PDB entry 9OP8 | electron microscopy, 3.80 A resolution | chains h and i of the 12 polymer chains in the assembly

Chain h (and i):
Protein: Capsid portal protein
Organism: Human alphaherpesvirus 1 strain KOS
Notes: chain i of this document is another copy of the same molecule, construct and numbering; everything in this record applies to it too
UniProtKB: H9E912 (H9E912_HHV1); the author numbering skips numbers that UniProt does not, so the offset changes along the chain: 0-27 = UniProt 1-28; 29-676 = UniProt 29-676
Sequence (676 residues; each row starts with the number of its first residue; note: 1 number in that range is skipped by the numbering (no residue carries it; nothing is unmodelled there); numbering starts at 0):
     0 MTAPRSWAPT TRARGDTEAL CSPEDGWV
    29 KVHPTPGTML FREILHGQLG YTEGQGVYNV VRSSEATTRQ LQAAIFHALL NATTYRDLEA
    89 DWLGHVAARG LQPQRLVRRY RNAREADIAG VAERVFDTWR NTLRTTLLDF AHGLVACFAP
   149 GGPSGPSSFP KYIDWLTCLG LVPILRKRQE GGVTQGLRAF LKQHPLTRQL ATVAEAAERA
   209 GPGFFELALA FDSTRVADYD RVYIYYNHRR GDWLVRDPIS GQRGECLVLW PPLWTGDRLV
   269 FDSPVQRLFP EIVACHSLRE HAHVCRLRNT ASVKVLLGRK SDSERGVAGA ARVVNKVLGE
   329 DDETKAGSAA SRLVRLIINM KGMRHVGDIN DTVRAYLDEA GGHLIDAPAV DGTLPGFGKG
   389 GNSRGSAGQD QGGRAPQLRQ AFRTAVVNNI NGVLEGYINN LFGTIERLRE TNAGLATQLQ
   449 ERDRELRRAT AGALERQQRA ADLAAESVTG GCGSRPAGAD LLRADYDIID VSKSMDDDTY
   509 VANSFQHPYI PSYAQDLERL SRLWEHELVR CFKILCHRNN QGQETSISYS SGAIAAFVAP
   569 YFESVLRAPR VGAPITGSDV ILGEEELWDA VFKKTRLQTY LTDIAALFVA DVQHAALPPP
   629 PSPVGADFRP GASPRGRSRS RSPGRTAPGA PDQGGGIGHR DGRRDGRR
Not modelled in the structure: 0-23, 309-493, 624-676

Chain h / chain i interface:
Residue-residue contacts - 88 pairs, chain h then chain i:
  Tyr83(h) - Arg97(i)
  Glu113(h) - Arg112(i)  salt bridge
  His236(h) - Arg229(i)  hydrogen bond (backbone-side chain)
  Arg237(h) - Ile247(i)
  Leu261(h) - Arg40(i)
  Leu261(h) - Asp228(i)
  Trp262(h) - Asp228(i)
  Arg266(h) - Gln46(i)
  Phe269(h) - His44(i)
  Asp270(h) - His44(i)
  Asp270(h) - Arg60(i)  salt bridge
  Arg275(h) - His44(i)
  Arg275(h) - Tyr49(i)
  Arg275(h) - Asn57(i)  hydrogen bond
  Pro278(h) - Gly45(i)
  Glu279(h) - Tyr49(i)
  Glu279(h) - Arg287(i)  salt bridge
  Leu286(h) - Arg294(i)
  His289(h) - Arg294(i)
  His289(h) - Thr298(i)  hydrogen bond
  Arg296(h) - Thr298(i)  hydrogen bond (side chain-backbone)
  Arg296(h) - Ser300(i)
  Asp498(h) - Val301(i)
  Met503(h) - Ile497(i)  hydrophobic
  Met503(h) - Val499(i)  hydrophobic
  Asp505(h) - Lys501(i)  hydrogen bond (backbone-side chain)
  Asp506(h) - Lys308(i)  salt bridge
  Asp506(h) - Lys501(i)  hydrogen bond (backbone-side chain)
  Thr507(h) - Leu305(i)
  Thr507(h) - Gly306(i)
  Thr507(h) - Lys501(i)
  Tyr508(h) - Leu304(i)
  Tyr508(h) - Leu305(i)
  Tyr508(h) - Gly306(i)  hydrogen bond (backbone-backbone)
  Tyr508(h) - Arg307(i)
  Tyr508(h) - Lys308(i)
  Val509(h) - Val303(i)  hydrophobic
  Val509(h) - Leu304(i)
  Val509(h) - Leu305(i)  hydrophobic
  Ala510(h) - Leu304(i)  hydrogen bond (backbone-backbone)
  Asn511(h) - Val303(i)
  Asn511(h) - Leu304(i)  hydrogen bond (backbone-backbone)
  Asn511(h) - Ser512(i)  hydrogen bond
  Ser512(h) - Lys302(i)
  Ser512(h) - Val303(i)
  Phe513(h) - Ser300(i)
  Phe513(h) - Val301(i)
  Phe513(h) - Lys302(i)  hydrogen bond (backbone-backbone)
  Phe513(h) - Gln514(i)
  Gln514(h) - Ser300(i)
  His515(h) - Asn297(i)
  His515(h) - Ser300(i)  hydrogen bond (backbone-backbone)
  His515(h) - Pro516(i)
  Tyr517(h) - Asn297(i)
  Asp524(h) - Tyr521(i)
  Arg527(h) - Glu51(i)
  Arg527(h) - Leu525(i)
  Arg530(h) - Glu51(i)  salt bridge
  Leu531(h) - Tyr49(i)  hydrophobic
  Leu531(h) - Thr50(i)
  Leu531(h) - Glu51(i)
  His534(h) - Glu51(i)
  Glu535(h) - Tyr49(i)  hydrogen bond
  Glu535(h) - Asn57(i)  hydrogen bond
  Arg538(h) - Glu51(i)  hydrogen bond (side chain-backbone)
  Arg538(h) - Gly54(i)
  Lys541(h) - Ser61(i)
  Arg546(h) - Asn547(i)
  Arg546(h) - Gln551(i)
  Arg546(h) - Thr553(i)  hydrogen bond
  Asn547(h) - Gln549(i)
  Asn548(h) - Gln549(i)
  Gly550(h) - Gln549(i)
  Arg578(h) - His140(i)
  Gly580(h) - His140(i)
  Pro582(h) - His140(i)
  Lys602(h) - Glu593(i)  salt bridge
  Thr607(h) - Thr126(i)
  Thr607(h) - Asn129(i)
  Asp611(h) - Arg97(i)  salt bridge
  Leu615(h) - Tyr108(i)
  Ala618(h) - Tyr108(i)
  Asp619(h) - Arg107(i)  salt bridge
  Asp619(h) - Tyr108(i)
  His622(h) - Tyr108(i)
  His622(h) - Asn110(i)  hydrogen bond
  His622(h) - Arg112(i)
  His622(h) - Asp115(i)  salt bridge
Also at the interface, not in a pair above, chain h (67 interface residues in all): Tyr234, Gly239, Thr263, Gln274, Leu276, Ser285, Lys302, Leu304, Cys539, Gly560, Glu571, Ala581, Arg604, Tyr608, Ala614, Gln621
Also at the interface, not in a pair above, chain i (62 interface residues in all): Met37, Val55, Val58, Glu63, Arg122, Thr130, Thr133, Pro148, Tyr227, Ala299, Tyr494, Ile518, Glu552

Summary:
Chain h and chain i form an interface of 67 and 62 residues respectively, with 17 hydrogen bonds and 9 salt
bridges. Polar pairs include Glu113(h)-Arg112(i), Asp270(h)-Arg60(i) and Glu279(h)-Arg287(i).
Both chains are Capsid portal protein (Human alphaherpesvirus 1 strain KOS). Entry 9OP8 (Herpes simplex virus
type 1 (HSV-1) D-capsid pUL6 portal protein, dodecameric complex) was determined by electron microscopy
together with 9OP4, 9OPV, 9OP5, 9OPB and 9OPC from the same study.
